2BOU - chain A; structure by X-ray diffraction, 1.90 A resolution.

[Chain A]
Protein: Egf-like module containing mucin-like hormone receptor-like 2 precursor
Source organism: Homo sapiens
Notes: fragment: egf domains 1, 2 and 5, residues 25-118, 212-260
UniProt: Q9UHX3 (EMR2_HUMAN); the construct lacks a stretch of the UniProt sequence, so the offset changes along the chain: 1-94 = UniProt 25-118; 95-143 = UniProt 212-260
Sequence (143 residues; row label = number of the first residue in the row):
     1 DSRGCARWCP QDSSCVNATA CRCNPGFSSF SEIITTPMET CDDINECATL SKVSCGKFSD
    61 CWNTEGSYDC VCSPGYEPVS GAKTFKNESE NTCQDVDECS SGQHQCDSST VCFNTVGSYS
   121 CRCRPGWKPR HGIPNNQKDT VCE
Unresolved in the structure: 1-2, 50-53
Swiss-Prot annotation at these positions:
  - glycosylation (N-linked (GlcNAc...) asparagine): Asn17, Asn87
Disulfides: Cys5-Cys15, Cys9-Cys21, Cys23-Cys41, Cys47-Cys61, Cys55-Cys70, Cys72-Cys93, Cys99-Cys112, Cys106-Cys121, Cys123-Cys142
Bound ions: barium ion site 1: Asp43, Ile44, Glu46, Asn63, Thr64, Gly66, Ser67; Ca2+ site 1: Asp43, Ile44, Glu46, Asn63, Thr64, Ser67; barium ion site 2: Asp95, Val96, Glu98, Asn114, Thr115, Ser118; Ca2+ site 2: Asp95, Val96, Glu98, Asn114, Thr115, Ser118
Ligand contacts:
  - barium ion, molecule 1: Asp43, Ile44, Asn45, Glu46, Asn63, Thr64, Glu65, Gly66, Ser67, Tyr68
  - barium ion, molecule 2: Asp95, Val96, Asp97, Glu98, Asn114, Thr115, Val116, Gly117, Ser118

[Overview]
Bound to chain A: barium ion. Asp43, Ile44, Glu46, Asn63, Thr64 and Gly66 coordinate barium ion site 1. Asp43,
Ile44, Glu46, Asn63, Thr64 and Ser67 coordinate Ca2+ site 1.
Chain A is Egf-like module containing mucin-like hormone receptor-like 2 precursor (Homo sapiens); the
structure, EGF Domains 1,2,5 of human EMR2, a 7-TM immune system molecule, in complex with barium, was
determined by X-ray diffraction together with 2BOX and 2BO2 from the same study.
